PDB entry 7OSH | electron microscopy, 3.80 A resolution | chains B and C of the 6 polymer chains in the assembly

[Chain B (and C)]
Molecule: Probable ABC transporter ATP-binding protein NosF
Organism: Pseudomonas stutzeri ATCC 14405
Notes: chain C of this document is another copy of the same molecule, construct and numbering; everything in this record applies to it too
UniProt: P19844 (NOSF_PSEST); residue numbers follow UniProt; this construct covers 1-308
Sequence (308 residues; numbered 1 to 308; the number before each row is that of its first residue):
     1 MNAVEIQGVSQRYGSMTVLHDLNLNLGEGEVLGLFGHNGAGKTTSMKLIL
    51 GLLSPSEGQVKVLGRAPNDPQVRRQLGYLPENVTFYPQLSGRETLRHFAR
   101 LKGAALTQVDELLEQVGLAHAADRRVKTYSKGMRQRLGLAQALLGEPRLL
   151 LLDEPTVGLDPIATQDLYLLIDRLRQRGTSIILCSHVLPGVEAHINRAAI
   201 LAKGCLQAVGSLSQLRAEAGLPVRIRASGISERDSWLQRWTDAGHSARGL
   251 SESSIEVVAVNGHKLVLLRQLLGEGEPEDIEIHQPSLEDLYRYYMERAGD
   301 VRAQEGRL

[How chain B and chain C interact]
Contacting residue pairs (84):
  His37(B) with Asp160(C), salt bridge; Ile162(C)
  Glu114(B) with Arg307(C), salt bridge
  Gln115(B) with Gly306(C); Arg307(C); Leu308(C)
  Val116(B) with Arg307(C)
  Gly117(B) with Arg307(C), hydrogen bond (backbone-backbone)
  Leu159(B) with His186(C)
  Asp160(B) with His37(C), salt bridge
  Pro161(B) with His186(C); Leu188(C), hydrophobic; Glu288(C); Tyr291(C), hydrophobic
  Ile162(B) with Arg292(C); Met295(C), hydrophobic
  Gln165(B) with Glu288(C); Asp289(C), hydrogen bond; Arg292(C), hydrogen bond
  Asp166(B) with Arg292(C), salt bridge; Ala303(C); Leu308(C)
  Leu169(B) with Glu305(C)
  Leu170(B) with Gly306(C)
  Arg173(B) with Glu305(C), salt bridge; Gly306(C)
  His186(B) with Leu159(C); Asp160(C); Pro161(C)
  Leu188(B) with Pro161(C), hydrophobic
  Pro189(B) with Pro189(C); Gly190(C)
  Gly190(B) with Pro189(C)
  Arg226(B) with Ala193(C), hydrogen bond (side chain-backbone)
  Ser228(B) with Ser213(C), hydrogen bond
  Arg248(B) with Asp172(C), salt bridge
  Gly249(B) with Gln176(C)
  Leu250(B) with Arg175(C), hydrogen bond (backbone-side chain); Asn196(C), hydrogen bond (backbone-side chain)
  Ser251(B) with Asn196(C)
  Asn261(B) with Asp279(C)
  Lys264(B) with Asp279(C), salt bridge; Ile280(C), hydrogen bond (side chain-backbone)
  Leu265(B) with Pro277(C), hydrophobic; Glu278(C)
  Leu268(B) with Leu272(C), hydrophobic
  Arg269(B) with Leu272(C); Pro277(C)
  Leu272(B) with Leu265(C); Leu268(C), hydrophobic; Arg269(C), hydrogen bond (backbone-side chain); Leu272(C), hydrophobic
  Glu276(B) with Leu265(C); Arg269(C), salt bridge
  Pro277(B) with Leu265(C)
  Glu278(B) with Leu265(C)
  Asp279(B) with Ser213(C); Lys264(C), salt bridge; Gln284(C), hydrogen bond
  Ile280(B) with Lys264(C), hydrogen bond (backbone-side chain); Gln284(C), hydrogen bond (backbone-side chain)
  Glu281(B) with Arg216(C), salt bridge; Gln284(C)
  Ile282(B) with Ile282(C)
  Gln284(B) with Glu281(C)
  Glu288(B) with Pro161(C); Gln165(C)
  Tyr291(B) with Ile162(C), hydrophobic
  Arg292(B) with Ile162(C); Gln165(C), hydrogen bond
  Met295(B) with Ile162(C), hydrophobic
  Glu305(B) with Leu169(C); Arg173(C), salt bridge
  Gly306(B) with Leu169(C); Leu170(C); Arg173(C), hydrogen bond (backbone-side chain)
  Arg307(B) with Glu114(C); Gln115(C); Val116(C); Leu170(C)
  Leu308(B) with Gly117(C); Arg136(C); Asp166(C); Leu167(C)
Also at the interface, not in a pair above, chain B (50 interface residues in all): Ala163, Thr164, Leu167, Val187
Also at the interface, not in a pair above, chain C (55 interface residues in all): Ala163, Val187, Glu192, Gly275, Asp300, Gln304

[Overview]
50 residues of chain B face 55 of chain C across their interface, with 14 hydrogen bonds and 11 salt bridges.
Polar contacts include His37(B)-Asp160(C), Glu114(B)-Arg307(C) and Asp166(B)-Arg292(C).
Both chains are Probable ABC transporter ATP-binding protein NosF (Pseudomonas stutzeri ATCC 14405). Entry
7OSH (ABC Transporter complex NosDFYL, R-domain 2) was determined by electron microscopy, deposited together
with 7O0Y, 7O0Z, 7O10, 7O11, 7O12, 7O13 and 10 further entries.
